Entry 7EA8 (electron microscopy, 3.10 A resolution); this record covers chains F and I of the 11 polymer chains in the assembly.

[Chain F]
Name: Histone H4
From: Homo sapiens
Sequence (78 residues; numbered 24 to 101; the number before each row is that of its first residue):
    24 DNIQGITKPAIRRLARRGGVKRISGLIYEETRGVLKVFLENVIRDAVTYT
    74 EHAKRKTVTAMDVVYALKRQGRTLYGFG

[Chain I]
Molecule: 601-DNA
Sequence (122 nucleotides; numbered 3 to 124; the number before each row is that of its first residue):
     3 CGAGAATCCCGGTGCCGAGGCCGCTCAATTGGTCGTAGACAGCTCTAGCA
    53 CCGCTTAAACGCACGTACGCGCTGTCCCCCGCGTTTTAACCGCCAAGGGG
   103 ATTACTCCCTAGTCTCCAGGCA

[How chain F and chain I interact]
Pairs across the interface (9; chain F residue first):
  Arg35(F) with DC82(I), salt bridge to the phosphate
  Arg45(F) with DC81(I), hydrogen bond to the sugar; DC82(I), phosphate contact
  Ile46(F) with DC81(I), sugar contact; DC82(I), hydrogen bond to the phosphate
  Ser47(F) with DC81(I), phosphate contact
  Arg78(F) with DG102(I), phosphate contact
  Lys79(F) with DG102(I), hydrogen bond to the phosphate
  Thr80(F) with DG102(I), hydrogen bond to the phosphate
Interface residues without a listed pair, chain F (9 interface residues in all): Lys44, Gly48
Interface residues without a listed pair, chain I (4 interface residues in all): DG101

[Overview]
9 residues of chain F face 4 of chain I across their interface, with 4 hydrogen bonds and 1 salt bridge. Among
the polar pairs are Arg45(F)-DC81(I), Ile46(F)-DC82(I) and Lys79(F)-DG102(I).
Here chain F is Histone H4 (Homo sapiens) and chain I is 601-DNA. Entry 7EA8 (Human SETD2 bound to a
nucleosome containing oncohistone mutations) was determined by electron microscopy (same publication as 7EA5).
